PDB entry 3JSN | X-ray diffraction, 1.90 A resolution | chain A

[Chain A]
Protein: DNA ligase
Organism: Staphylococcus aureus
Notes: EC 6.5.1.2; fragment: adenylation domain
UniProtKB: Q9AIU7 (DNLJ_STAAU); residues 1-312 here = UniProt positions 1-312
Chain sequence (318 residues; each row starts with the number of its first residue):
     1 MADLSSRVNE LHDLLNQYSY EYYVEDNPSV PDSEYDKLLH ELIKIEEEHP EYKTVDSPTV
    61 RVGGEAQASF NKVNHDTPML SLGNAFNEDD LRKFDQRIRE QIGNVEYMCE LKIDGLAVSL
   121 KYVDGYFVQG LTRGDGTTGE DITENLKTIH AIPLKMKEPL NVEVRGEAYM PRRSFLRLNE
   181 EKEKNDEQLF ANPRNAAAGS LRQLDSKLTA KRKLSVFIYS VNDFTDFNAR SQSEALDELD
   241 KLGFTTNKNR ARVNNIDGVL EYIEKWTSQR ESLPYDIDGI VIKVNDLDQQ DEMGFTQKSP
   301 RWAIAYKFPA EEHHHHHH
Not modelled in the structure: 1-2, 24-32, 309-318
Sequence notes: expression tag (313-318)
Curated features (UniProtKB/Swiss-Prot):
  - active site: K112 (N6-AMP-lysine intermediate)
  - binding site (NAD(+)): D32 to D36, S81, L82, E110, R133, E167, K283, K307

[Summary]
UniProt lists active-site residue K112 and 12 NAD+-binding residues.
Chain A is DNA ligase (Staphylococcus aureus); the structure, Crystal structure of the adenylation domain of
NAD+-dependent DNA ligase from Staphylococcus aureus, was determined by X-ray diffraction together with 3JSL
from the same study.
